PDB entry 8SAS | electron microscopy, 4.00 A resolution | chains A and C of the 12 polymer chains in the assembly

# Chain A
Molecule: CH848.10.17 gp120
Source organism: HIV-1 06TG.HT008
UniProtKB: A0A1W6IPB2 (A0A1W6IPB2_9HIV1); the construct lacks a stretch of the UniProt sequence and is renumbered around it, so the offset changes along the chain: 34-139 = UniProt 30-135; 150-185 = UniProt 136-171; 186-309 = UniProt 174-297; 312-321 = UniProt 298-307; 3 more segments
Sequence (463 residues; row label = number of the first residue in the row; note: 15 numbers in that range are skipped by the numbering (no residue carries them; nothing is unmodelled there); a row labelled like 185A-185B holds insertion residues (185A, then the next letters in order)):
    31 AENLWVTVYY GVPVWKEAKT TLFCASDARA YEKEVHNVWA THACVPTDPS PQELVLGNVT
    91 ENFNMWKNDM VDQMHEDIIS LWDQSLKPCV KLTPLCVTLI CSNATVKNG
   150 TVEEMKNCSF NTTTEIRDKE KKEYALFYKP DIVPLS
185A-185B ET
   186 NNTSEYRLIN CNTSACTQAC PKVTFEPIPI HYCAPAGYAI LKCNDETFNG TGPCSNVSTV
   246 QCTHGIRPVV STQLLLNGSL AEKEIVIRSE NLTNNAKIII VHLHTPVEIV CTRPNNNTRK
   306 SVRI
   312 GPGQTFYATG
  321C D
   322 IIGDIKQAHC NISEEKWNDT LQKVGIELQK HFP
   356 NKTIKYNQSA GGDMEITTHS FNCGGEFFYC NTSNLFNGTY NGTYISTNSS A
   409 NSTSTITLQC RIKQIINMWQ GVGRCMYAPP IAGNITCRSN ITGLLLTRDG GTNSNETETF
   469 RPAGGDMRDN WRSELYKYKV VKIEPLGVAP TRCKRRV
Unresolved in the structure: 31
Sequence notes: expression tag (31-33); conflict Cys201 (Val189 in A0A1W6IPB2), Cys433 (Ala417 in A0A1W6IPB2), Lys490 (Glu474 in A0A1W6IPB2), Glu492 (Gln476 in A0A1W6IPB2), Val496 (Ile480 in A0A1W6IPB2), Arg500 (Gly484 in A0A1W6IPB2), Cys501 (Ala485 in A0A1W6IPB2)
Disulfides: Cys54-Cys74, Cys119-Cys205, Cys126-Cys196, Cys131-Cys157, Cys201-Cys433, Cys218-Cys247, Cys228-Cys239, Cys296-Cys331, Cys378-Cys445, Cys385-Cys418
Glycans and other covalent adducts: N-acetylglucosamine (NAG) linked to Asn156, Asn442; glycan linked to Asn301, Asn332

# Chain C
Molecule: DH270.5 variable heavy chian
Source organism: Homo sapiens
Sequence (127 residues; each row starts with the number of its first residue):
     1 QVQLVQSGAE VKNPGASVKV SCAPSGYTFT DFYIHWVRLA PGQGLEWLGW MNPKTGRTNQ
    61 GQNFQGRVTM TRDTSIGTAY MELRSLTSDD TAVYYCVTGA WISDYYDSSY YPNFDHWGQG
   121 TLVTVSS
Disulfides: Cys22-Cys96

# Chain A / chain C interface
Contacting residue pairs - 18 pairs, chain A then chain C:
  Val136(A) with Thr55(C)
  Thr150(A) with Asp104(C)
  Pro299(A) with Tyr105(C)
  Gly324(A) with Asp107(C)
  Asp325(A) with Tyr33(C), hydrogen bond; Asn52(C), hydrogen bond; Asp107(C), hydrogen bond (backbone-side chain)
  Ile326(A) with Arg57(C)
  Lys327(A) with Tyr33(C), hydrogen bond; Ile102(C); Ser103(C), hydrogen bond (side chain-backbone); Asp104(C); Tyr106(C); Asp107(C)
  Gln328(A) with Asp104(C), hydrogen bond (backbone-backbone)
  His330(A) with Tyr105(C)
  Thr415(A) with Tyr105(C)
  Gln417(A) with Tyr105(C), hydrogen bond
Interface residues without a listed pair, chain C (12 interface residues in all): Trp50, Ser109

# Overview
Chain A and chain C form an interface of 11 and 12 residues respectively; the contacts include 7 hydrogen
bonds. Polar pairs include Asp325(A)-Tyr33(C), Asp325(A)-Asn52(C) and Asp325(A)-Asp107(C). Covalently linked
N-acetylglucosamine: at Asn156(A) and Asn442(A).
Chain A is CH848.10.17 gp120 (HIV-1 06TG.HT008) and chain C is DH270.5 variable heavy chian (Homo sapiens);
the structure, CryoEM structure of DH270.5-CH848.10.17, was determined by electron microscopy together with
8SAL, 8SAN, 8SAQ, 8SAR, 8SAT, 8SAU and 9 further entries from the same study.
